PDB entry 4YP7 | X-ray diffraction, 2.30 A resolution | chains B and C of the 3 polymer chains in the assembly

Chain B (and C):
Protein: Nicotinamide-nucleotide adenylyltransferase
From: Methanothermobacter thermautotrophicus (strain ATCC 29096 / DSM 1053 / JCM 10044 / NBRC 100330 / Delta H)
Notes: EC 2.7.7.1; chain C of this document is another copy of the same molecule, construct and numbering; everything in this record applies to it too
UniProtKB: O26253 (NADM_METTH); residues 4-181 here correspond to UniProt positions 1-178 (UniProt number = residue number - 3)
Amino-acid sequence (181 residues; row label = number of the first residue in the row):
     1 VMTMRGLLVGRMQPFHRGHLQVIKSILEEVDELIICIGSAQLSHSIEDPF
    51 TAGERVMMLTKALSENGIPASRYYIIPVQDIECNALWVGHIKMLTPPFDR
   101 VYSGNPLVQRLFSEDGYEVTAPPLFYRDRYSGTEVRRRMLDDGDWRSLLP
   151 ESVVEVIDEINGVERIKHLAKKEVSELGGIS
Disordered / not traced: 1-2, 171-181 (chain C: 1-2, 170-181)
Construct notes: expression tag (1-3); engineered mutation Glu47 (Arg44 in O26253)
Residues lining bound ligands: NADP (NAP; NADP nicotinamide-adenine-dinucleotide phosphate): Val9, Gly10, Arg11, His16, His19, Val22, Gly38, Ser39, Asp80, Ile81, Cys83, Asn84, Trp87, Asn105, Leu107, Val108, Leu111, Pro122, Leu124, Phe125, Tyr126, Ser131, Gly132, Thr133
What the authors report for this chain:
  - binding site for NADP: His16, His19, Tyr126
  - catalytic residues: His19 (citing earlier work)
  - mutagenesis - R136K: unchanged catalytic activity (citing earlier work)

Interface between chain B and chain C:
Residue-residue contacts - 18 pairs, chain B then chain C:
  Glu82(B) - Gln41(C)
  Cys83(B) - Gln41(C)
  Cys83(B) - Gln79(C)
  Asn84(B) - Ser43(C)  hydrogen bond (side chain-backbone)
  Asn84(B) - His44(C)
  Ala85(B) - Ser43(C)
  Ala85(B) - Thr51(C)
  Pro106(B) - His168(C)
  Leu107(B) - His44(C)
  Leu107(B) - Leu169(C)  hydrophobic
  Gln109(B) - His168(C)  hydrogen bond
  Arg110(B) - Asn161(C)
  Arg110(B) - Glu164(C)  salt bridge
  Arg110(B) - Arg165(C)
  Arg110(B) - His168(C)
  Leu111(B) - His44(C)
  Glu114(B) - His44(C)  salt bridge
  Glu114(B) - Arg165(C)  salt bridge

In short:
Chain B and chain C each contribute 10 residues to their interface, with 2 hydrogen bonds and 3 salt bridges.
Among the polar pairs are Arg110(B)-Glu164(C), Glu114(B)-His44(C) and Glu114(B)-Arg165(C). Ligands of chain B:
NADP. The paper reports the catalytic residue His19(B); R136K of chain B leaves catalytic activity unchanged.
Both chains are Nicotinamide-nucleotide adenylyltransferase (Methanothermobacter thermautotrophicus (strain
ATCC 29096 / DSM 1053 / JCM 10044 / NBRC 100330 / Delta H)). Entry 4YP7 (Crystal structure of Methanobacterium
thermoautotrophicum NMNAT in complex with NADP) was determined by X-ray diffraction (same publication as 4YP5
and 4YP6).
